PDB entry 6MUP | electron microscopy, 3.50 A resolution | chains D and I of the 14 polymer chains in the assembly

Chain D:
Molecule: Histone H2B type 2-F
From: Homo sapiens
UniProt: Q5QNW6 (H2B2F_HUMAN), isoform Q5QNW6-2; residues 33-124 here correspond to UniProt positions 34-125 (UniProt number = residue number + 1)
Amino-acid sequence (92 residues; row label = number of the first residue in the row):
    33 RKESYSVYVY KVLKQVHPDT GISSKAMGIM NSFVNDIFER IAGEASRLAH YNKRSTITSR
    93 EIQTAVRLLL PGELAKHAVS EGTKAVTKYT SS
Curated features (UniProtKB/Swiss-Prot):
  - modified residue: Lys34 (N6-(2-hydroxyisobutyryl)lysine), Glu35 (PolyADP-ribosyl glutamic acid), Ser36 (Phosphoserine), Lys43 (N6-(2-hydroxyisobutyryl)lysine), Lys46 (N6-(2-hydroxyisobutyryl)lysine), Lys57 (N6,N6-dimethyllysine), Arg79 (Dimethylated arginine), Lys85 (N6,N6,N6-trimethyllysine), Arg86 (Omega-N-methylarginine), Arg92 (Omega-N-methylarginine), Lys108 (N6-(2-hydroxyisobutyryl)lysine), Thr115 (Phosphothreonine), Lys116 (N6-(2-hydroxyisobutyryl)lysine), Lys120 (N6-(2-hydroxyisobutyryl)lysine)
  - glycosylation: Ser112 (O-linked (GlcNAc) serine)
  - cross-link (Glycyl lysine isopeptide (Lys-Gly)): Lys34 (interchain with G-Cter in ubiquitin), Lys120 (interchain with G-Cter in ubiquitin)

Chain I:
Molecule: 147-nt DNA strand
Sequence (147 nucleotides; each row starts with the number of its first residue; numbers below 1 keep their minus sign (DA-73 is residue -73)):
   -73 ATCAAATATC CACCTGCAGA TTCTACCAAA AGTGTATTTG GAAACTGCTC CATCAAAAGG
   -13 CATGTTCAGC TCTGTGAGTG AAACTCCATC ATCACAAAGA ATATTCTGAG AATGCTTCCG
    47 TTTGCCTTTT ATATGAACTT CCTCGAT

Interface between chain D and chain I:
Residue-residue contacts - 12 pairs, chain D then chain I:
  Arg33(D) with DA-46(I), salt bridge to the phosphate
  Tyr42(D) with DA-54(I), hydrogen bond to the phosphate; DT-53(I), phosphate contact
  Gly53(D) with DA-54(I), phosphate contact
  Ser55(D) with DG-55(I), phosphate contact
  Ser56(D) with DG-55(I), hydrogen bond to the phosphate
  Arg86(D) with DG-34(I), sugar contact; DG-33(I), salt bridge to the phosphate
  Ser87(D) with DT-35(I), hydrogen bond to the phosphate; DG-34(I), hydrogen bond to the phosphate
  Thr88(D) with DT-35(I), phosphate contact; DG-34(I), hydrogen bond to the phosphate
Interface residues without a listed pair, chain D (10 interface residues in all): Lys46, Ile54

Overview:
Chain D and chain I form an interface of 10 and 7 residues respectively; the contacts include 5 hydrogen bonds
and 2 salt bridges. Polar contacts include Tyr42(D)-DA-54(I), Ser56(D)-DG-55(I) and Ser87(D)-DT-35(I).
Chain D is Histone H2B type 2-F (Homo sapiens) and chain I is a 147-nt DNA strand; the structure, CENP-A
nucleosome bound by two copies of CENP-C(CD) and two copies CENP-N(NT), was determined by electron microscopy
(same publication as 6MUO).
